PDB entry 4J9V | X-ray diffraction, 3.05 A resolution | chains A and B

[Chain A (and B)]
Name: Potassium uptake protein TrkA
Organism: Vibrio parahaemolyticus
Notes: chain B of this document is another copy of the same molecule, construct and numbering; everything in this record applies to it too
Reference sequence: Q87KD2 (Q87KD2_VIBPA); residue numbers follow UniProt; this construct covers 1-458
Chain sequence (458 residues; each row starts with the number of its first residue):
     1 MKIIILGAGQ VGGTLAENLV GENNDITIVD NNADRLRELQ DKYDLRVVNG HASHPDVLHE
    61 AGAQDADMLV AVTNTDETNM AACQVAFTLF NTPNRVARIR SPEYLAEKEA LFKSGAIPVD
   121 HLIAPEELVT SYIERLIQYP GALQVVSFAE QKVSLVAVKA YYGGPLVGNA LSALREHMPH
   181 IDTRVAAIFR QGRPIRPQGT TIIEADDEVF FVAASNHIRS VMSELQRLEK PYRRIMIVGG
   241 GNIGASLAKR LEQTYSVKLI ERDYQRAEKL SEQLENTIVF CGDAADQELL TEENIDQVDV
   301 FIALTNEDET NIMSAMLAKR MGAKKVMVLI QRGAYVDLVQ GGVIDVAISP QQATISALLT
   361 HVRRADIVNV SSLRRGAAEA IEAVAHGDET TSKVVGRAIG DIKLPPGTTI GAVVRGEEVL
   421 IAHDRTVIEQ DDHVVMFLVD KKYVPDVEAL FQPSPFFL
Not modelled in the structure: 457-458 (chain B: 455-458)
Ion coordination: Mg2+: Gln84, Ala116 (shared with Gln84(B), Ala116(B) of chain B)
Ligand contacts:
  - ATP-gamma-S (AGS; phosphothiophosphoric acid-adenylate ester), molecule 1: Gly7, Ala8, Gly9, Gln10, Val11, Gly12, Asp30, Asn31, Asn32, Arg35, Gly50, His51, Ala52, Val72, Thr73, Asn74, Thr78, Arg98, Arg100, Gln351
  - ATP-gamma-S (AGS), molecule 2: Val238, Gly239, Gly240, Gly241, Asn242, Ile260, Glu261, Arg262, Asp263, Gly282, Asp283, Ala284, Thr305, Asn306, Thr310
From the paper describing this entry:
  - binding site for ATP-gamma-S: Arg100

[Interface between chain A and chain B]
Contacting residue pairs (38):
  His51(A) with Glu77(B), salt bridge
  Ser53(A) with Glu77(B); Tyr104(B), hydrogen bond
  His54(A) with Ser101(B); Glu103(B), salt bridge; Tyr104(B)
  Pro55(A) with Glu103(B); Glu107(B)
  Asp56(A) with Glu103(B)
  Glu77(A) with His51(B), salt bridge; Ser53(B); Glu77(B); Thr78(B); Ala81(B)
  Met80(A) with Ala81(B), hydrophobic
  Ala81(A) with Glu77(B)
  Gln84(A) with Gln84(B); Ala116(B); Ile117(B)
  Thr88(A) with Ala110(B); Ala116(B)
  Leu89(A) with Glu107(B); Ala110(B), hydrophobic
  Ser101(A) with His54(B)
  Glu103(A) with His54(B), salt bridge; Pro55(B); Asp56(B)
  Tyr104(A) with Ser53(B), hydrogen bond; His54(B); Pro55(B)
  Glu107(A) with Pro55(B); Leu89(B)
  Ala110(A) with Thr88(B); Leu89(B), hydrophobic
  Leu111(A) with Leu89(B), hydrophobic
  Ala116(A) with Gln84(B); Thr88(B)
  Ile117(A) with Gln84(B)
Other interface residues (no listed pair), chain A (21 interface residues in all): Thr78, Val85
Other interface residues (no listed pair), chain B (21 interface residues in all): Met80, Val85, Leu111

[Summary]
The chain A/chain B interface involves 21 residues from each chain, with 2 hydrogen bonds and 4 salt bridges.
Polar pairs include His51(A)-Glu77(B), His54(A)-Glu103(B) and Ser53(A)-Tyr104(B). Ligands of chain A:
ATP-gamma-S. Gln84(A) and Ala116(A) coordinate Mg2+. The paper reports a binding site for ATP-gamma-S at
Arg100(A).
Both chains are Potassium uptake protein TrkA (Vibrio parahaemolyticus). Entry 4J9V (Crystal Structure of the
TrkA Gating ring bound to ATP-gamma-S) was determined by X-ray diffraction (same publication as 4J9U).
